PDB entry 8R8V | electron microscopy, 3.60 A resolution | chains A and C of the 4 polymer chains in the assembly

# Chain A
Protein: Protein-arginine deiminase type-4
Organism: Homo sapiens
UniProtKB: Q9UM07 (PADI4_HUMAN); residues 1-663 here = UniProt positions 1-663
Chain sequence (670 residues; numbered -6 to 663; the number before each row is that of its first residue; numbers below 1 keep their minus sign (Gly-6 is residue -6)):
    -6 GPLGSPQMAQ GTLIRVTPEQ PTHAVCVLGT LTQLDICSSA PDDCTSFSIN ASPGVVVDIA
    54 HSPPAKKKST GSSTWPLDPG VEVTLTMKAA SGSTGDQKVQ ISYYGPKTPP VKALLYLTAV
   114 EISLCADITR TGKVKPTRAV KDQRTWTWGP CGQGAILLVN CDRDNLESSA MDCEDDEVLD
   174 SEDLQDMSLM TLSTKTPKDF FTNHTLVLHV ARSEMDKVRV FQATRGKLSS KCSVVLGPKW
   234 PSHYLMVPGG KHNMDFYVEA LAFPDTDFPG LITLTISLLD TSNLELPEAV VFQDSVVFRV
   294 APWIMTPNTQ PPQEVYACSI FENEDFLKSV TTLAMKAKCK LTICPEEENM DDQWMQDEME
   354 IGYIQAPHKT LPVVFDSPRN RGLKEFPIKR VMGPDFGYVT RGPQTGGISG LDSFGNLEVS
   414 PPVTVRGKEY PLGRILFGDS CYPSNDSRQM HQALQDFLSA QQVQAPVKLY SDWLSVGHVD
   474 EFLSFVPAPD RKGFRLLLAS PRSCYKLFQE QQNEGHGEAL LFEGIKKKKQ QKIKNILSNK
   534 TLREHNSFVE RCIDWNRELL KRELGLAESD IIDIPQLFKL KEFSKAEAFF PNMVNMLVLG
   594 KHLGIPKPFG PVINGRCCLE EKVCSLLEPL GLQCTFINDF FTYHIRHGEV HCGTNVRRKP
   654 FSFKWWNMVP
Not modelled in the structure: -6 to 3, 54-65, 128-135, 218-223
Construct notes: expression tag (-6 to 0); conflict Asp35 (Glu in Q9UM07); variant Ser55 (Gly in Q9UM07), Ala82 (Val in Q9UM07), Ala112 (Gly in Q9UM07)
Metal / ion sites: Ca2+ site 1: Asn153, Asp155, Asp157, Asp176, Asp179; Ca2+ site 2: Asp155, Asp157, Asp179, Asp388; Ca2+ site 3: Asp165, Asp168, Glu170; Ca2+ site 4: Glu351, Asp369, Ser370; Ca2+ site 5: Glu353, Phe407, Leu410
Swiss-Prot annotation at these positions:
  - active site: Asp350, His471, Asp473, Cys645
  - binding site (Ca(2+)): Asn153, Asp155, Asp157, Asp165, Asp168, Glu170, Asp176, Asp179, Gln349, Glu351, Glu353, Asp369, Ser370, Asn373, Asp388, Phe407, Leu410, Glu411
  - binding site (substrate): Arg374, Arg639
  - modified residue (Citrulline): Arg205, Arg212, Arg218, Arg372, Arg374, Arg383
Reported in the primary citation:
  - mutagenesis - N373A: abolished catalytic activity
  - mutagenesis - E167A, D168A: unchanged catalytic activity with Cyclic Peptide PADI4_11 (chain C)
  - specificity-determining residues: Cys166 (proposed by the authors, not directly observed)
  - conformationally variable residues (order/disorder transition): Asp155 to Val171, Pro371 to Pro387
  - mutagenesis - D165A (14-fold): decreased catalytic activity on Ca2+
  - mutagenesis - D165A: decreased catalytic activity with Cyclic Peptide PADI4_11 (chain C)
  - mutagenesis - C166F: abolished catalytic activity with Cyclic Peptide PADI4_11 (chain C)
  - specificity-determining residues: Asp344, His640 (by similarity / conservation)

# Chain C
Protein: Cyclic Peptide PADI4_11
Chain sequence (13 residues; each row starts with the number of its first residue):
     1 YESCRYRQVL QLX
Modified positions: NH2 (amino group) at position 13

# Interface between chain A and chain C
Contacting residue pairs - 26 pairs, chain A then chain C:
  Arg156(A) - Tyr6(C)  hydrogen bond
  Ser162(A) - Tyr6(C)
  Ala163(A) - Tyr6(C)  hydrophobic
  Met164(A) - Glu2(C)
  Met164(A) - Ser3(C)
  Met164(A) - Tyr6(C)
  Glu167(A) - Ser3(C)
  Glu167(A) - Arg7(C)  salt bridge
  Asp209(A) - Tyr1(C)  hydrogen bond
  Lys210(A) - Tyr1(C)  hydrogen bond
  Leu254(A) - Glu2(C)
  Ala255(A) - Tyr1(C)  hydrophobic
  Ala255(A) - Glu2(C)
  Phe256(A) - Glu2(C)  hydrogen bond (backbone-side chain)
  Asn373(A) - Leu12(C)
  Lys377(A) - NH2_13(C)
  Ile381(A) - Val9(C)  hydrophobic
  Ile381(A) - Leu10(C)  hydrophobic
  Met385(A) - Tyr6(C)  hydrophobic
  Tyr391(A) - Val9(C)
  Val392(A) - Glu2(C)
  Thr393(A) - Arg5(C)
  Arg394(A) - Glu2(C)  salt bridge
  Arg394(A) - Arg5(C)
  Gln397(A) - Gln8(C)
  Gln397(A) - Val9(C)
Also at the interface, not in a pair above, chain A (20 interface residues in all): Asp369
The authors on this interface:
  - pairs named by the authors: Glu167(A)-Arg7(C), Arg394(A)-Glu2(C) (salt bridge)
  - interface residues, chain A: Asp155(A), Asp165(A), Pro371(A)
  - hot spots on chain C (mutagenesis) - R5A: decreased binding to Protein-arginine deiminase type-4 (chain A)

# In short
The interface between chain A and chain C involves 20 residues on one side and 11 on the other; the contacts
include 4 hydrogen bonds and 2 salt bridges. Polar pairs include Glu167(A)-Arg7(C), Arg394(A)-Glu2(C) and
Arg156(A)-Tyr6(C). The authors report a contact between Glu167(A) and Arg7(C); a salt bridge between Arg394(A)
and Glu2(C). From the paper: N373A of chain A abolishes catalytic activity; interface residues Asp155(A),
Asp165(A) and Pro371(A); 6 substitutions were tested in all.
Here chain A is Protein-arginine deiminase type-4 (Homo sapiens) and chain C is Cyclic Peptide PADI4_11. Entry
8R8V (Human PADI4 in complex with cyclic peptide PADI4_11) was determined by electron microscopy together with
8R8U from the same study.
